2WD7 - chains B and C of the 4 polymer chains in the assembly; structure by X-ray diffraction, 1.90 A resolution.

Chain B (and C):
Molecule: Pteridine reductase
From: Trypanosoma brucei brucei
Notes: EC 1.5.1.33; chain C of this document is another copy of the same molecule, construct and numbering; everything in this record applies to it too
Reference sequence: O76290 (O76290_TRYBB); residue numbers follow UniProt; this construct covers 1-268
Amino-acid sequence (268 residues; each row starts with the number of its first residue):
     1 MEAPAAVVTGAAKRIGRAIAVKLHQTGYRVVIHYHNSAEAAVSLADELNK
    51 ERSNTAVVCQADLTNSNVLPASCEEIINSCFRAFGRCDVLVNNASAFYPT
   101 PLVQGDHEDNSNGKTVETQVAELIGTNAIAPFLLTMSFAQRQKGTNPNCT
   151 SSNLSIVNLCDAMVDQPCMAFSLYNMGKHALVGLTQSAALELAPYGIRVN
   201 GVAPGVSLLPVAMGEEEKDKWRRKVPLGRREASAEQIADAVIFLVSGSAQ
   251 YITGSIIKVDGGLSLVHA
Unresolved in the structure: 1, 104-112, 143-152 (chain C: 1, 104-112, 143-151)
Modified positions: C59 (s-oxy cysteine; CSX)
Residues lining bound ligands:
  - NADP (NAP; NADP nicotinamide-adenine-dinucleotide phosphate): G10, R14, I15, G16, H33, Y34, H35, N36, S37, A61, D62, L63, T64, N93, A94, S95, A96, T126, N127, L159, C160, D161, Y174, K178, P204, G205, V206, S207, L208
  - 6-chloro-1H-benzimidazol-2-amine (VGD): S95, F97, D161, Y174, G205, L209, P210

Interface between chain B and chain C:
Contacting residue pairs (24; chain B residue first):
  M163(B) - H267(C)
  D165(B) - L265(C)
  Q166(B) - Q166(C)  hydrogen bond
  Q166(B) - S264(C)
  Q166(B) - L265(C)
  Q166(B) - H267(C)
  P167(B) - L265(C)
  P167(B) - H267(C)
  W221(B) - H267(C)
  K224(B) - H267(C)
  K224(B) - A268(C)  hydrogen bond (side chain-backbone)
  S264(B) - Q166(C)
  L265(B) - D165(C)
  L265(B) - Q166(C)
  L265(B) - P167(C)
  V266(B) - A268(C)  hydrophobic
  H267(B) - M163(C)
  H267(B) - Q166(C)
  H267(B) - P167(C)
  H267(B) - W221(C)
  H267(B) - A268(C)
  A268(B) - K224(C)  hydrogen bond (backbone-side chain)
  A268(B) - V266(C)  hydrophobic
  A268(B) - H267(C)
Also at the interface, not in a pair above, chain B (13 interface residues in all): C168, L263
Also at the interface, not in a pair above, chain C (13 interface residues in all): C168, L263

In short:
Chain B and chain C each contribute 13 residues to their interface; the contacts include 3 hydrogen bonds.
Polar pairs include Q166(B)-Q166(C) and K224(B)-A268(C). Chain B binds NADP and
6-chloro-1H-benzimidazol-2-amine.
Both chains are Pteridine reductase (Trypanosoma brucei brucei). Entry 2WD7 (Pteridine reductase 1 (PTR1) from
trypanosoma brucei in complex with NADP and ddd00066750) was determined by X-ray diffraction, deposited
together with 3GN1, 3GN2 and 2WD8.
